PDB entry 4DUZ | X-ray diffraction, 3.65 A resolution | chains A and M of the 21 polymer chains in the assembly

Chain A:
Molecule: 16S rRNA
Source organism: Thermus thermophilus
Sequence (1522 nucleotides; each row starts with the number of its first residue; note: 42 numbers in that range are skipped by the numbering (no residue carries them; nothing is unmodelled there); a row labelled like 190A-190L holds insertion residues (190A, then the next letters in order); numbering starts at 0):
     0 UUUGUUGGAGAGUCUGAUCCUGGCUCAGGGUGAACGCUGGCGGCGUGCCU
    50 AAGACAUGCAAGUCGUGCGGG
    73 CCGCGGGGUUUU
    88 ACUCCG
    95 UGGUC
   101 AGCGGCGGACGGGUGAGUAACGCGUGGGU
  129A G
   130 ACCUACCCGGAAGAGGGGGACAACCCGGGGAAACUCGGGCUAAUCCCCCA
   180 UGUGGACCCGC
190A-190L CCCUUGGGGUGU
   191 GUCCAAAGGGCUUU
   216 GCCCGCUUCCGGAUGGGCCCGCGUCCCAUCAGCUAGUUGGUGGGGUAAUG
   266 GCCCACCAAGGCGACGACGGGUAGCCGGUCUGAGAGGAUGGCCGGCCACA
   316 GGGGCACUGAGACACGGGCCCCACUCCUACGGGAGGCAGCAGUUAGGAAU
   366 CUUCCGCAAUGGGCGCAAGCCUGACGGAGCGACGCCGCUUGGAGGAAGAA
   416 GCCCUUCGGGGUGUAAACUCCUGAA
   442 CCCGGGACGAAACCCCCGACGA
   474 GGGGACUGACGGUACCGGG
   494 GUAAUAGCGCCGGCCAACUCCGUGCCAGCAGCCGCGGUAAUACGGAGGGC
   544 GCGAGCGUUACCCGGAUUCACUGGGCGUAAAGGGCGUGUAGGCGGCCUGG
   594 GGCGUCCCAUGUGAAAGACCACGGCUCAACCGUGGGGGAGCGUGGGAUAC
   644 GCUCAGGCUAGACGGUGGGAGAGGGUGGUGGAAUUCCCGGAGUAGCGGUG
   694 AAAUGCGCAGAUACCGGGAGGAACGCCGAUGGCGAAGGCAGCCACCUGGU
   744 CCACCCGUGACGCUGAGGCGCGAAAGCGUGGGGAGCAAACCGGAUUAGAU
   794 ACCCGGGUAGUCCACGCCCUAAACGAUGCGCGCUAGGUCUCUGGGUCU
   848 CCUGGGGGCCGAAGCUAACGCGUUAAGCGCGCCGCCUGGGGAGUACGGCC
   898 GCAAGGCUGAAACUCAAAGGAAUUGACGGGGGCCCGCACAAGCGGUGGAG
   948 CAUGUGGUUUAAUUCGAAGXAACGCGAAGAACCUUACCAGGCCUUGACAU
   998 GCUAGG
 1003A G
  1004 AACCCGGGUGAAAGCCUGGGGUGCCCC
1030A-1030D GCGA
  1031 GGGGAGCCCUAGCACAGGUGCUGCAUGGCCGUCGUCAGCUCGUGCCGUGA
  1081 GGUGUUGGGUUAAGUCCCGCAACGAGCGCAACCCCCGCCGUUAGUUGCCA
  1131 GCGGUUCGGCCGGGCACUCUAACGGGACUGCCCGCGAAA
  1171 GCGGGAGGAAGGAGGGGACGACGUCUGGUCAGCAUGGCCCUUACGGCCUG
  1221 GGCGACACACGUGCUACAAUGCCCACUACAAAGCGAUGCCACCCGGCAAC
  1271 GGGGAGCUAAUCGCAAAAAGGUGGGCCCAGUUCGGAUUGGGGUCUGCAAC
  1321 CCGACCCCAUGAAGCCGGAAUCGCUAGUAAUCGCGGAUCAG
 1361A C
  1362 CAUGCCGCGGUGAAUACGUUCCCGGGCCUUGUACACACXGCCXGUXACGC
  1412 CAUGGGAGCGGGCUCUACCCGAAGUCGCCGGG
  1446 AGCCUACGGG
  1459 CAGGCGCCGAGGGUAGGGCCCGUGACUGGGGCGAAGUCGUAACAAGGUAG
  1509 CUGUACCGGAAGGUGCGGCUGGAUCCACUCCUUUCU
Disordered / not traced: 0-4, 1534-1538
Sequence notes: engineered mutation C13 (U659 in M26923.1); conflict C1534 (A2157 in M26923.1), A1535 (C2158 in M26923.1)
Modified / non-standard residues: PSU (pseudouridine-5'-monophosphate) at position 516, 7MG (7N-methyl-8-hydroguanosine-5'-monophosphate) at position 527, M2G (N2-dimethylguanosine-5'-monophosphate) at position 966, 5MC (5-methylcytidine-5'-monophosphate) at position 967, 2MG (2N-methylguanosine-5'-monophosphate) at position 1207, 5MC (5-methylcytidine-5'-monophosphate) at position 1400, 4OC (4n,o2'-methylcytidine-5'-monophosphate) at position 1402, 5MC (5-methylcytidine-5'-monophosphate) at position 1404, 5MC (5-methylcytidine-5'-monophosphate) at position 1407, UR3 (3-methyluridine-5'-monophoshate) at position 1498, MA6 (6N-dimethyladenosine-5'-monophoshate) at position 1518, MA6 (6N-dimethyladenosine-5'-monophoshate) at position 1519, PSU (pseudouridine-5'-monophosphate) at position 1540, PSU (pseudouridine-5'-monophosphate) at position 1541
Ion coordination: Mg2+ site 1 near U5 (its only coordinating residue here); Mg2+ site 2 near G6 (its only coordinating residue here); Mg2+ site 3 near U14 (its only coordinating residue here); Mg2+ site 4 near G21 (its only coordinating residue here); Mg2+ site 5 near G22 (its only coordinating residue here); Mg2+ site 6 near C48 (its only coordinating residue here); Mg2+ site 7: C48, U49, G115; Mg2+ site 8 near A53 (its only coordinating residue here); Mg2+ site 9: A59, U387; Mg2+ site 10: G107, G324; Mg2+ site 11 near A109 (its only coordinating residue here); Mg2+ site 12 near G112 (its only coordinating residue here); 103 more Mg2+ sites not listed
Ligand contacts: streptomycin (SRY): U12, U14, C526, 7MG_527, C912, A913, A914, A915, C1490, G1491

Chain M:
Molecule: ribosomal protein S13
Source organism: Thermus thermophilus
UniProtKB: P80377 (RS13_THET8); numbering as in UniProt (aligned over 1-126)
Sequence (126 residues; each row starts with the number of its first residue):
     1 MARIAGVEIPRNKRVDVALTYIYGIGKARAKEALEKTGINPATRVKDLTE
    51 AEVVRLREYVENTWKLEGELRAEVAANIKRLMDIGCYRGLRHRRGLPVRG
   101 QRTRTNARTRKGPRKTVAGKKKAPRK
Disordered / not traced: 1, 120-126
Ion coordination: Mg2+: Thr20 (shared with U1330(A) of chain A)

Chain A / chain M interface:
Residue-residue contacts (83; chain A residue first):
  G947(A) - Arg108(M)  phosphate contact
  G947(A) - Thr109(M)  hydrogen bond to the phosphate
  C948(A) - Asn106(M)  base contact
  C948(A) - Ala107(M)  phosphate contact
  C948(A) - Arg108(M)  hydrogen bond to the phosphate
  C948(A) - Thr109(M)  hydrogen bond to the phosphate
  A949(A) - Gln101(M)  phosphate contact
  A949(A) - Asn106(M)  hydrogen bond to the base
  U950(A) - Arg102(M)  base contact
  U950(A) - Thr105(M)  hydrogen bond to the base
  U950(A) - Asn106(M)  base contact
  G951(A) - Arg102(M)  salt bridge to the phosphate
  G951(A) - Thr105(M)  base contact
  U952(A) - Arg104(M)  salt bridge to the phosphate
  G953(A) - Arg104(M)  salt bridge to the phosphate
  G954(A) - Arg104(M)  base contact
  A1225(A) - Gln101(M)  phosphate contact
  A1225(A) - Arg102(M)  phosphate contact
  A1225(A) - Thr103(M)  hydrogen bond to the phosphate
  A1225(A) - Arg104(M)  phosphate contact
  C1226(A) - Arg91(M)  salt bridge to the phosphate
  C1226(A) - Leu96(M)  sugar contact
  C1226(A) - Thr103(M)  hydrogen bond to the sugar
  C1226(A) - Arg104(M)  base contact
  C1226(A) - Lys111(M)  hydrogen bond to the sugar
  A1227(A) - Leu96(M)  phosphate contact
  A1227(A) - Lys111(M)  phosphate contact
  A1227(A) - Lys115(M)  hydrogen bond to the sugar
  A1227(A) - Val117(M)  sugar contact
  C1228(A) - Arg104(M)  hydrogen bond to the base
  C1228(A) - Arg108(M)  salt bridge to the phosphate
  C1228(A) - Lys111(M)  salt bridge to the phosphate
  C1228(A) - Lys115(M)  phosphate contact
  C1228(A) - Thr116(M)  phosphate contact
  C1228(A) - Val117(M)  hydrogen bond to the sugar
  A1229(A) - Arg104(M)  base contact
  A1229(A) - Thr105(M)  base contact
  A1229(A) - Arg114(M)  phosphate contact
  A1229(A) - Thr116(M)  hydrogen bond to the phosphate
  C1230(A) - Thr105(M)  base contact
  G1295(A) - Arg14(M)  hydrogen bond to the sugar
  C1296(A) - Arg14(M)  salt bridge to the phosphate
  C1296(A) - Arg44(M)  salt bridge to the phosphate
  C1297(A) - Arg44(M)  salt bridge to the phosphate
  U1302(A) - Arg14(M)  base contact
  U1302(A) - Val17(M)  base contact
  U1302(A) - Tyr21(M)  hydrogen bond to the phosphate
  A1306(A) - Thr109(M)  hydrogen bond to the sugar
  U1307(A) - Gln101(M)  phosphate contact
  U1307(A) - Thr109(M)  sugar contact
  U1307(A) - Arg110(M)  phosphate contact
  U1308(A) - His92(M)  hydrogen bond to the phosphate
  U1308(A) - Pro97(M)  phosphate contact
  U1308(A) - Val98(M)  hydrogen bond to the phosphate
  U1308(A) - Arg99(M)  phosphate contact
  U1308(A) - Arg110(M)  phosphate contact
  G1309(A) - Val74(M)  sugar contact
  G1309(A) - Asn77(M)  hydrogen bond to the phosphate
  G1309(A) - Ile78(M)  sugar contact
  G1309(A) - Arg88(M)  salt bridge to the phosphate
  G1309(A) - His92(M)  salt bridge to the phosphate
  G1309(A) - Val98(M)  phosphate contact
  G1309(A) - Arg99(M)  salt bridge to the phosphate
  G1310(A) - Asn77(M)  hydrogen bond to the phosphate
  G1310(A) - Arg80(M)  salt bridge to the phosphate
  G1310(A) - Arg88(M)  salt bridge to the phosphate
  C1320(A) - Tyr87(M)  sugar contact
  C1321(A) - Tyr87(M)  hydrogen bond to the sugar
  G1323(A) - Arg99(M)  phosphate contact
  G1323(A) - Gly100(M)  phosphate contact
  C1328(A) - Ala28(M)  phosphate contact
  C1328(A) - Arg29(M)  hydrogen bond to the sugar
  A1329(A) - Tyr23(M)  phosphate contact
  A1329(A) - Gly24(M)  phosphate contact
  A1329(A) - Ile25(M)  hydrogen bond to the phosphate
  A1329(A) - Gly26(M)  hydrogen bond to the phosphate
  A1329(A) - Ala28(M)  phosphate contact
  A1329(A) - Arg29(M)  hydrogen bond to the phosphate
  U1330(A) - Ile22(M)  phosphate contact
  U1330(A) - Tyr23(M)  phosphate contact
  U1330(A) - Gly24(M)  phosphate contact
  U1330(A) - Ile25(M)  hydrogen bond to the phosphate
  U1330(A) - Gly26(M)  hydrogen bond to the phosphate
Also at the interface, not in a pair above, chain A (34 interface residues in all): G1224, U1301, C1322, G1331, A1332
Also at the interface, not in a pair above, chain M (44 interface residues in all): Thr20, Lys27, Leu70, Leu81, Pro113

Overview:
The interface between chain A and chain M involves 34 residues on one side and 44 on the other, with 26
hydrogen bonds and 14 salt bridges. Among the polar pairs are A949(A)-Asn106(M), U950(A)-Thr105(M) and
C1228(A)-Arg104(M). Ligands of chain A: streptomycin.
Chain A is 16S rRNA and chain M is ribosomal protein S13, both from Thermus thermophilus; the structure,
Crystal structure of the Thermus thermophilus 30S ribosomal subunit with a 16S rRNA mutation, U13C, bound ...,
was determined by X-ray diffraction.
